PDB entry 1RAZ | X-ray diffraction, 1.90 A resolution | chain A

Chain A:
Name: Carbonic anhydrase II
Organism: Homo sapiens
Notes: EC 4.2.1.1
Reference sequence: P00918 (CAH2_HUMAN); the author numbering skips numbers that UniProt does not, so the offset changes along the chain: 2-125 = UniProt 1-124; 127-261 = UniProt 125-259
Chain sequence (259 residues; numbered 2 to 261; 1 number in that range is skipped by the numbering (no residue carries it; nothing is unmodelled there); the number before each row is that of its first residue):
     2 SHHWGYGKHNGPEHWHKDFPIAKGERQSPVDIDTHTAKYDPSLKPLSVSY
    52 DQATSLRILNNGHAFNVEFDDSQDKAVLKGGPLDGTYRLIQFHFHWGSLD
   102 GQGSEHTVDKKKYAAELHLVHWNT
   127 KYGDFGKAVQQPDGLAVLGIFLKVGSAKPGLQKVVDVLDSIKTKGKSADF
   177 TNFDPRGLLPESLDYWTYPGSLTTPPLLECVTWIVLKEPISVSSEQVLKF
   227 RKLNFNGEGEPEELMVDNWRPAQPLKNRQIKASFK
Unresolved in the structure: 2
Bound ions: Zn2+: H94, H96, H119 (together with bromide ion)

Overview:
The Zn2+ site is built by H94, H96 and H119.
Chain A is Carbonic anhydrase II (Homo sapiens); the structure, The structure of human carbonic anhydrase II
in complex with bromide and azide, was determined by X-ray diffraction, deposited together with 1RAY.
